7Z1L - chains A and R of the 20 polymer chains in the assembly; structure by electron microscopy, 2.80 A resolution.

== Chain A ==
Molecule: DNA-directed RNA polymerase III subunit RPC1
From: Saccharomyces cerevisiae W303
Notes: EC 2.7.7.6
Reference sequence: P04051 (RPC1_YEAST); numbering as in UniProt (aligned over 1-1460)
Amino-acid sequence (1460 residues; numbered 1 to 1460; the number before each row is that of its first residue):
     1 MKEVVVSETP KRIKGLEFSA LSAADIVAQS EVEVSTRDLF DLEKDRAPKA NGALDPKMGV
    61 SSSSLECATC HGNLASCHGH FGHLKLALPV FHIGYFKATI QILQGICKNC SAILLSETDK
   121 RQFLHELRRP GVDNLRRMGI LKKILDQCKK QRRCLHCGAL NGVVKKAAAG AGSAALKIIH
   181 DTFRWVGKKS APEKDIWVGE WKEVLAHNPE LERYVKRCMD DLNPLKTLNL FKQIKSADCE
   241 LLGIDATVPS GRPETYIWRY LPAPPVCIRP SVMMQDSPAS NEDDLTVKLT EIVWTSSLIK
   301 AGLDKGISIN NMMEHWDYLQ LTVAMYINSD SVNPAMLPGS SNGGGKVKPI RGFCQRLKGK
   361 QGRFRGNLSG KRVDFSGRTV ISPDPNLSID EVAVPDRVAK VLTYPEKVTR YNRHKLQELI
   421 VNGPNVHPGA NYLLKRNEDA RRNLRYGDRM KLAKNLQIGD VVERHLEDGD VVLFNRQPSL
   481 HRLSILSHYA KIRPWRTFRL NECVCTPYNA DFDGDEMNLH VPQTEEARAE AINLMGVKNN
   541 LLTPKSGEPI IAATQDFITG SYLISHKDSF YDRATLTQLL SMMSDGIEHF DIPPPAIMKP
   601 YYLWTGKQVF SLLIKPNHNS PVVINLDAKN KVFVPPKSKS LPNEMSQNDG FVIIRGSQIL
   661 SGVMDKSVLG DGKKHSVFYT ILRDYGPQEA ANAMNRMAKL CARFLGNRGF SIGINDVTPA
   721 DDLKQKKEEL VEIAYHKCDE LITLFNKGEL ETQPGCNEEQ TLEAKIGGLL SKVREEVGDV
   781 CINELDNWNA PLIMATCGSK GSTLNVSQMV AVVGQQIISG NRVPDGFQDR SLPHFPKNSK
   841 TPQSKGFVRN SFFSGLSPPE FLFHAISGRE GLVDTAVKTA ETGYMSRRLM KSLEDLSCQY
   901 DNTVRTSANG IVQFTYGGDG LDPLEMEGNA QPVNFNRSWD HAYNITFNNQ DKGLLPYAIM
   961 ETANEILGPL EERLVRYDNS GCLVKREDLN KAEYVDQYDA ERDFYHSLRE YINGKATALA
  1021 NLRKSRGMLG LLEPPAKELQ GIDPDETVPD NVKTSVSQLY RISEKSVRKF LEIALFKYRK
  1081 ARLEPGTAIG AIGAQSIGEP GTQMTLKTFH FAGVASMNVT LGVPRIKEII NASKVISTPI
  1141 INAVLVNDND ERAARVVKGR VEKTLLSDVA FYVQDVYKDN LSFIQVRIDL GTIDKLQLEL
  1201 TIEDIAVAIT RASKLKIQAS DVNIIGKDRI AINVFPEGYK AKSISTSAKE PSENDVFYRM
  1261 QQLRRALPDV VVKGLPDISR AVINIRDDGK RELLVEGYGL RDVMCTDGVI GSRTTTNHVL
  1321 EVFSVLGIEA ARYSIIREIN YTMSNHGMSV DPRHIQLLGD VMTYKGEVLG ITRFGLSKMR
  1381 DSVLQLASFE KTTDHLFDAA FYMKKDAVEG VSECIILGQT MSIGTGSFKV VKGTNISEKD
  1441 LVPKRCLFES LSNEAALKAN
Unresolved in the structure: 341-346, 1237-1252, 1459-1460
Ion coordination: Zn2+ site 1: Cys67, Cys70, Cys77, His80; Zn2+ site 2: Cys107, Cys110, Cys154, Cys157; Mg2+: Asp511, Asp513 (shared with G19(R) of chain R)
Small-molecule neighbours: 4QM ((3R,5S,7R,8R,9S,10S,12S,13R,14S,17R)-10,13-dimethyl-17-[(2R)-pentan-2-yl]-2,3,4,5,6,7,8,9,11,12,14,15,16,17-tetradecahydro-1H-cyclopenta[a]phenanthrene-3,7,12-triol): Lys1134, Asp1277, Tyr1298, His1318, Leu1320, Glu1321
Curated features (UniProtKB/Swiss-Prot):
  - region: Pro858 to Glu870 (Bridging helix)
  - binding site (Zn(2+)): Cys67, Cys70, Cys77, His80, Cys107, Cys110, Cys154
  - binding site (Mg(2+)): Asp511, Asp513, Asp515
  - mutagenesis: Thr506 (T506I: Temperature-sensitive), Asn509 (N509Y: Temperature-sensitive), Asn518 (N518Q: Temperature-sensitive)

== Chain R ==
Molecule: 24-nt RNA strand
Sequence (24 nucleotides; each row starts with the number of its first residue; numbers below 1 keep their minus sign (U-4 is residue -4)):
    -4 UAUGCUAUGC AUAACGCCAC AGAG
Unresolved in the structure: -4 to 10
Ion coordination: Mg2+: G19 (shared with Asp511(A), Asp513(A) of chain A)

== Chain A / chain R interface ==
Contacting residue pairs (7; chain A residue first):
  Val272(A) with G11(R), sugar contact
  Arg476(A) with G19(R), hydrogen bond to the sugar
  Pro478(A) with G19(R), base contact
  Asp511(A) with G19(R), phosphate contact
  Asp513(A) with G19(R), phosphate contact
  Gly514(A) with G19(R), sugar contact
  Asp515(A) with G19(R), hydrogen bond to the sugar
Interface residues without a listed pair, chain A (9 interface residues in all): Gln275, Lys348
Interface residues without a listed pair, chain R (5 interface residues in all): C12, C13, A18

== Summary ==
9 residues of chain A and 5 residues of chain R are in contact, with 2 hydrogen bonds. Among the polar pairs
are Arg476(A)-G19(R) and Asp515(A)-G19(R). Bound to chain A: compound 4QM.
Chain A is DNA-directed RNA polymerase III subunit RPC1 (Saccharomyces cerevisiae W303) and chain R is a 24-nt
RNA strand; the structure, Structure of yeast RNA Polymerase III Pre-Termination Complex (PTC), was determined
by electron microscopy together with 7Z1M, 7Z1N and 7Z1O from the same study.
